6VQ9 - chains D and S of the 16 polymer chains in the assembly; structure by electron microscopy, 3.60 A resolution.

Chain D:
Protein: V-type proton ATPase subunit B, brain isoform
Organism: Rattus norvegicus
UniProtKB: P62815 (VATB2_RAT); numbering as in UniProt (aligned over 1-511)
Sequence (511 residues; numbered 1 to 511; the number before each row is that of its first residue):
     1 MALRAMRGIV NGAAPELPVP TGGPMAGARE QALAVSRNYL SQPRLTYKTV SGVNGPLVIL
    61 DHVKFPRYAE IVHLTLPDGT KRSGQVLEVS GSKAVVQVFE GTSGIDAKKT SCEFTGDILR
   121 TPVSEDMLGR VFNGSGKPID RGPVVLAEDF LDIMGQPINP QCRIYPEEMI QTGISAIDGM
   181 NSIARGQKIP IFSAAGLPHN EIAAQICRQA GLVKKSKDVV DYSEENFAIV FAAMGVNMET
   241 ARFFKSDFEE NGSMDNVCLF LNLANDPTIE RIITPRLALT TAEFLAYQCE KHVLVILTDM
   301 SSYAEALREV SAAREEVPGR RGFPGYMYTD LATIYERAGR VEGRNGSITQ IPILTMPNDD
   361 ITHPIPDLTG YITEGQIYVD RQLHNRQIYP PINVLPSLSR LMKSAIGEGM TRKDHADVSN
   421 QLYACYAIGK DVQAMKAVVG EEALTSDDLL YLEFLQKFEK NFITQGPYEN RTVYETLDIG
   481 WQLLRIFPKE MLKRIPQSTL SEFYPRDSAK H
Unresolved in the structure: 1-38, 216-224, 507-511
Swiss-Prot annotation at these positions:
  - binding site (ATP): R400

Chain S:
Protein: Effector protein SidK
Organism: Legionella pneumophila subsp. pneumophila (strain Philadelphia 1 / ATCC 33152 / DSM 7513)
Notes: fragment: N-terminal fragment with 3x FLAG tag
UniProtKB: Q5ZWW6 (Q5ZWW6_LEGPH); residue numbers follow UniProt; this construct covers 1-278
Sequence (301 residues; numbered 0 to 300; the number before each row is that of its first residue; numbering starts at 0):
     0 GMSFIKVGIK MGGLTSEQYH SQVVGKIGYI ARCMQTIDPE NNLKKIREDY QDVLIWAEKN
    60 YRFEEILEAS KSGKCPNDLD ALSRRSLILQ ELLRLVSSIS PFKMKLDLIE SQYEKMKQHV
   120 NLWKSDYHVK LNQLNQLTDY LKNAAPTPKN NFLRAMTSVL QMQIAQYGIT EDNEGINQLF
   180 KLGLHLLAMA NEKIDEQYHL FKGYVKDQPE ESPFEGILPA EDQKILVKTM IDYAMPKLSS
   240 KVLQDKLSAL SSSDVLTKTL LDSIDRIVKE NEKLNALSKD YKDHDGDYKD HDIDYKDDDD
   300 K
Unresolved in the structure: 0-3, 236-300
Differences from the reference sequence: expression tag (0, 279-300)

How chain D and chain S interact:
Contacting residue pairs - 14 pairs, chain D then chain S:
  K81(D) - V6(S)
  R82(D) - V6(S)
  N133(D) - G7(S)  hydrogen bond (side chain-backbone)
  K137(D) - I4(S)
  K137(D) - G7(S)
  P138(D) - I8(S)
  I139(D) - I8(S)
  I139(D) - K9(S)
  I139(D) - G11(S)  hydrogen bond (backbone-backbone)
  R141(D) - M10(S)
  R141(D) - Y18(S)  hydrogen bond
  R141(D) - D77(S)  salt bridge
  V144(D) - I4(S)
  D266(D) - K9(S)  salt bridge
Also at the interface, not in a pair above, chain D (11 interface residues in all): S83, E100
Also at the interface, not in a pair above, chain S (11 interface residues in all): K5, L78

Overview:
The chain D/chain S interface involves 11 residues from each chain; the contacts include 3 hydrogen bonds and
2 salt bridges. Polar pairs include R141(D)-D77(S), D266(D)-K9(S) and N133(D)-G7(S). Curated annotation
(UniProt) lists ATP-binding residue R400(D) on chain D.
Chain D is V-type proton ATPase subunit B, brain isoform (Rattus norvegicus) and chain S is Effector protein
SidK (Legionella pneumophila subsp. pneumophila (strain Philadelphia 1 / ATCC 33152 / DSM 7513)); the
structure, Mammalian V-ATPase from rat brain soluble V1 region rotational state 1 with SidK and ADP (from ...,
was determined by electron microscopy, deposited together with 6VQA, 6VQB, 6VQI, 6VQJ and 6VQK.
